Entry 8VCT (electron microscopy, 3.83 A resolution); this record covers chains C and Y of the 10 polymer chains in the assembly.

# Chain C
Protein: Transposon Tn7 transposition protein TnsC
Organism: Escherichia coli
Reference sequence: P05846 (TNSC_ECOLX); numbering as in UniProt (aligned over 1-503)
Sequence (523 residues; row label = number of the first residue in the row):
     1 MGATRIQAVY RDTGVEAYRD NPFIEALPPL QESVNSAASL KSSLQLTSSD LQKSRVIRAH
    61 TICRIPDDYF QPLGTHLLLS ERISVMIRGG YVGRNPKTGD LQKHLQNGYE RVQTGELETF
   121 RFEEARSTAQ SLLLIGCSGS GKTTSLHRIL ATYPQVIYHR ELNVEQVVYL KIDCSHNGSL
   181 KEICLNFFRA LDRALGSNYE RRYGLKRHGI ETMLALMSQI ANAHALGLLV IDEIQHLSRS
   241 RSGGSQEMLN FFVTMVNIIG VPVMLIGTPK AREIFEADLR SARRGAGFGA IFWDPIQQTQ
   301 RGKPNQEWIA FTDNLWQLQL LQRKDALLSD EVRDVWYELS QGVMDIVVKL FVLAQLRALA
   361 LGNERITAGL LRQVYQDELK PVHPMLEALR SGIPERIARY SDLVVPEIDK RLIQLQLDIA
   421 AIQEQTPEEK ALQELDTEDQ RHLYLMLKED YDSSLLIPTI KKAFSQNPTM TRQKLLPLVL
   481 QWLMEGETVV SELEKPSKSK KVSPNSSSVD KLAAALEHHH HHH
Disordered / not traced: 1-2, 279-287, 406-523
Differences from the reference sequence: engineered mutation Gly2 (Ser in P05846); expression tag (504-523)
Bound ions: Mg2+ near Thr143 (its only coordinating residue here)
Residues lining bound ligands: ATP-gamma-S (AGS; phosphothiophosphoric acid-adenylate ester): Pro66, Tyr69, Phe70, Gln71, Leu73, His76, Ser138, Gly139, Ser140, Gly141, Lys142, Thr143, Thr144, Phe311, Met344, Asp345

# Chain Y
Protein: Transposon Tn7 transposition protein TnsD
Organism: Escherichia coli
Reference sequence: P13991 (TNSD_ECOLX); residue numbers follow UniProt; this construct covers 1-318
Sequence (318 residues; numbered 1 to 318; the number before each row is that of its first residue):
     1 MRNFPVPYSN ELIYSTIARA GVYQGIVSPK QLLDEVYGNR KVVATLGLPS HLGVIARHLH
    61 QTGRYAVQQL IYEHTLFPLY APFVGKERRD EAIRLMEYQA QGAVHLMLGV AASRVKSDNR
   121 FRYCPDCVAL QLNRYGEAFW QRDWYLPALP YCPKHGALVF FDRAVDDHRH QFWALGHTEL
   181 LSDYPKDSLS QLTALAAYIA PLLDAPRAQE LSPSLEQWTL FYQRLAQDLG LTKSKHIRHD
   241 LVAERVRQTF SDEALEKLDL KLAENKDTCW LKSIFRKHRK AFSYLQHSIV WQALLPKLTV
   301 IEALQQASAL TEHSITTR
Disordered / not traced: 311-318
Bound ions: Zn2+: Cys124, Cys127, Cys152, His155

# Interface between chain C and chain Y
Contacting residue pairs - 32 pairs, chain C then chain Y:
  Gly99(C) - Tyr135(Y)
  Gln102(C) - Tyr8(Y)
  Gln102(C) - Tyr23(Y)
  Leu105(C) - Tyr23(Y)  hydrophobic
  Gln106(C) - Glu137(Y)
  Tyr109(C) - Val22(Y)
  Tyr109(C) - Gly25(Y)
  Tyr109(C) - Ile26(Y)  hydrogen bond (side chain-backbone)
  Val112(C) - Val27(Y)  hydrophobic
  Arg121(C) - His177(Y)
  Phe122(C) - Leu132(Y)  hydrophobic
  Phe122(C) - His177(Y)
  Tyr158(C) - Gln61(Y)
  Arg160(C) - Thr62(Y)  hydrogen bond (backbone-side chain)
  Asn163(C) - Asn3(Y)
  Asn163(C) - Phe4(Y)  hydrogen bond (side chain-backbone)
  Asn163(C) - Leu59(Y)
  Val164(C) - Asn3(Y)
  Glu165(C) - Arg2(Y)
  Glu165(C) - Asn3(Y)
  Gly196(C) - Arg2(Y)
  Arg202(C) - Gln24(Y)  hydrogen bond
  Arg202(C) - Ile26(Y)
  Arg202(C) - Glu35(Y)  salt bridge
  Tyr203(C) - Gln24(Y)  hydrogen bond (side chain-backbone)
  Leu216(C) - Gly25(Y)
  Gln219(C) - Tyr23(Y)
  Gln219(C) - Gln24(Y)
  Gln219(C) - Gly25(Y)  hydrogen bond (side chain-backbone)
  Ile220(C) - Gln24(Y)
  Ala223(C) - Asn3(Y)
  His224(C) - Asn3(Y)
Interface residues without a listed pair, chain C (28 interface residues in all): Arg5, Lys103, Glu110, Glu161, Ser197, Tyr199, Lys206
Interface residues without a listed pair, chain Y (27 interface residues in all): Met1, Gly21, Gln31, His58, Gly63, Arg64, Gly136, Gly176, Thr178

# In short
The interface between chain C and chain Y involves 28 residues on one side and 27 on the other, with 6
hydrogen bonds and 1 salt bridge. Polar pairs include Arg202(C)-Glu35(Y), Tyr109(C)-Ile26(Y) and
Arg160(C)-Thr62(Y). Bound to chain C: ATP-gamma-S.
Here chain C is Transposon Tn7 transposition protein TnsC and chain Y is Transposon Tn7 transposition protein
TnsD, both from Escherichia coli. Entry 8VCT (CyoEM structure of the TnsC(1-503)-TnsD(1-318)-DNA complex in a
6:2:1 stoichiometry from E. coli Tn7 bound to ...) was determined by electron microscopy (same publication as
8GLU, 8GLW, 8GLX and 8VCJ).
